Entry 2HHT (X-ray diffraction, 2.05 A resolution); this record covers chains B and A of the 3 polymer chains in the assembly.

[Chain B]
Molecule: 12-nt DNA strand
Sequence (12 nucleotides; row label = number of the first residue in the row):
    19 GCGATCAGCT CG

[Chain A]
Protein: DNA polymerase I
Source organism: Geobacillus stearothermophilus
Notes: EC 2.7.7.7; fragment: residues 299-876 (analogous to E Coli Klenow Fragment)
Reference sequence: Q5KWC1 (Q5KWC1_GEOKA); residues 298-876 here correspond to UniProt positions 300-878 (UniProt number = residue number + 2)
Amino-acid sequence (580 residues; numbered 297 to 876; the number before each row is that of its first residue):
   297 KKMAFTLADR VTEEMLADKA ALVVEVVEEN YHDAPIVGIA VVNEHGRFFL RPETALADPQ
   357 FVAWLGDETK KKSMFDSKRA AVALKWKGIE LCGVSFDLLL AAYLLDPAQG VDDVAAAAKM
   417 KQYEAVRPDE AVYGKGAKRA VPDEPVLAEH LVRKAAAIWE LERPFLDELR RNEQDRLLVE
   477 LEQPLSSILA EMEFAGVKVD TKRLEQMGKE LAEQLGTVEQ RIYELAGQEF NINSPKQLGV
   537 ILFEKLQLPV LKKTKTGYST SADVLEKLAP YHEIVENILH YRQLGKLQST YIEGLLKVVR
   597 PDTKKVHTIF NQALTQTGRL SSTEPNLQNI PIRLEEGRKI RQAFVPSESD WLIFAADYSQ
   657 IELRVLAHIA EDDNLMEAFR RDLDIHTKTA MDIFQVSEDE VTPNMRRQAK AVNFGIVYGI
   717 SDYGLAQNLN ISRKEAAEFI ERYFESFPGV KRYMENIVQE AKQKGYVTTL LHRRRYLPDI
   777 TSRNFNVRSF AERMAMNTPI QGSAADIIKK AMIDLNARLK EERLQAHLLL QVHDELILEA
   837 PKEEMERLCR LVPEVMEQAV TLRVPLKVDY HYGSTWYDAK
Ion coordination: Mg2+: Asp653, Tyr654, Asp830

[Interface between chain B and chain A]
Contacting residue pairs - 33 pairs, chain B then chain A:
  DG21(B) with Gly432(A), phosphate contact; Ala433(A), hydrogen bond to the phosphate
  DA25(B) with Pro531(A), phosphate contact; Thr550(A), phosphate contact; Lys551(A), hydrogen bond to the phosphate; Thr552(A), phosphate contact
  DG26(B) with Ser555(A), phosphate contact; Thr556(A), hydrogen bond to the phosphate; Ser557(A), hydrogen bond to the phosphate; Arg578(A), hydrogen bond to the phosphate; Lys582(A), base contact
  DC27(B) with Ser557(A), phosphate contact; Ala558(A), hydrogen bond to the phosphate; Arg578(A), salt bridge to the phosphate; Lys582(A), base contact
  DT28(B) with Lys582(A), sugar contact; Tyr587(A), hydrogen bond to the sugar; Asn625(A), hydrogen bond to the base; Pro627(A), phosphate contact
  DC29(B) with Gln624(A), sugar contact; Asn625(A), sugar contact; Ile626(A), sugar contact; Pro627(A), phosphate contact; Ile628(A), hydrogen bond to the phosphate; Arg629(A), salt bridge to the phosphate
  DG30(B) with Arg615(A), hydrogen bond to the base; Ile628(A), phosphate contact; Arg629(A), salt bridge to the phosphate; Tyr714(A), base contact; Gln797(A), base contact; Val828(A), phosphate contact; His829(A), sugar contact; Asp830(A), phosphate contact
Also at the interface, not in a pair above, chain B (8 interface residues in all): DC20
Also at the interface, not in a pair above, chain A (27 interface residues in all): Gln579, Leu630

[In short]
The interface between chain B and chain A involves 8 residues on one side and 27 on the other, with 10
hydrogen bonds and 3 salt bridges. Polar pairs include DT28(B)-Asn625(A), DG30(B)-Arg615(A) and
DT28(B)-Tyr587(A). Asp653(A), Tyr654(A) and Asp830(A) coordinate Mg2+.
Chain B is a 12-nt DNA strand and chain A is DNA polymerase I (Geobacillus stearothermophilus); the structure,
C:O6-methyl-guanine pair in the polymerase-2 basepair position, was determined by X-ray diffraction (same
publication as 2HHQ, 2HHS, 2HHU, 2HHV, 2HHW, 2HHX and 3 further entries).
